PDB entry 9FFO | electron microscopy, 3.20 A resolution | chains D and E of the 6 polymer chains in the assembly

[Chain D]
Protein: Gamma-aminobutyric acid receptor subunit alpha-1
From: Homo sapiens
Reference sequence: P14867 (GBRA1_HUMAN); residues 5-429 here correspond to UniProt positions 32-456 (UniProt number = residue number + 27)
Amino-acid sequence (411 residues; numbered -52 to 429; 71 numbers in that range are skipped by the numbering (no residue carries them; nothing is unmodelled there); the number before each row is that of its first residue; numbers below 1 keep their minus sign (Met-52 is residue -52)):
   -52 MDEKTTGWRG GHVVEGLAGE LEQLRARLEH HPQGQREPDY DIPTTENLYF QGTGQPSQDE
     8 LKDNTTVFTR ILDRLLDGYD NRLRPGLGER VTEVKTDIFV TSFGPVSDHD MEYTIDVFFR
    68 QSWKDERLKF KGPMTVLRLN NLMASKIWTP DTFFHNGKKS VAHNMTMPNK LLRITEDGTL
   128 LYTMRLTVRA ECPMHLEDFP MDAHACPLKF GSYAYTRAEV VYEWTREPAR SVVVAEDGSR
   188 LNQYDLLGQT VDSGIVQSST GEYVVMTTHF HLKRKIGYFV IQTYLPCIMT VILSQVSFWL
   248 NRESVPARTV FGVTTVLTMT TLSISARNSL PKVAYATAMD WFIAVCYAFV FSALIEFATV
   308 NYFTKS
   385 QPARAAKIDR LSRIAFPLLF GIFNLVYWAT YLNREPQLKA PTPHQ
Not modelled in the structure: -52 to 11, 419-429
Differences from the reference sequence: initiating methionine (-52); expression tag (-51 to 4); linker (313, 385-390)
UniProt features mapped onto this chain:
  - binding site (4-aminobutanoate): Arg67, Thr130
  - binding site (3alpha-hydroxy-5alpha-pregnan-11,20-dione): Trp246
  - glycosylation (N-linked (GlcNAc...) asparagine): Asn11, Asn111
Cystine bridges: Cys139-Cys153
Covalently attached groups: N-acetylglucosamine (NAG) linked to Asn111
Small-molecule neighbours: gamma-amino-butanoic acid (ABU): Phe65, Arg67, Leu118, Thr130

[Chain E]
Protein: Gamma-aminobutyric acid receptor subunit beta-3
From: Homo sapiens
Reference sequence: P28472 (GBRB3_HUMAN); residues 1-448 here correspond to UniProt positions 26-473 (UniProt number = residue number + 25)
Amino-acid sequence (395 residues; each row starts with the number of its first residue; note: 107 numbers in that range are skipped by the numbering (no residue carries them; nothing is unmodelled there); numbers below 1 keep their minus sign (Met-53 is residue -53)):
   -53 MDEKTTGWRG GHVVEGLAGE LEQLRARLEH HPQGQREPDY DIPTTENLYF QGTGQSVNDP
     7 GNMSFVKETV DKLLKGYDIR LRPDFGGPPV CVGMNIDIAS IDMVSEVNMD YTLTMYFQQY
    67 WRDKRLAYSG IPLNLTLDNR VADQLWVPDT YFLNDKKSFV HGVTVKNRMI RLHPDGTVLY
   127 GLRITTTAAC MMDLRRYPLD EQNCTLEIES YGYTTDDIEF YWRGGDKAVT GVERIELPQF
   187 SIVEHRLVSR NVVFATGAYP RLSLSFRLKR NIGYFILQTY MPSILITILS WVSFWINYDA
   247 SAARVALGIT TVLTMTTINT HLRETLPKIP YVKAIDMYLM GCFVFVFLAL LEYAFVNYIF
   307 FSQPARAA
   422 AIDRWSRIVF PFTFSLFNLV YWLYYVN
Not modelled in the structure: -53 to 7, 448
Differences from the reference sequence: initiating methionine (-53); expression tag (-52 to 0); linker (308-314)
UniProt features mapped onto this chain:
  - binding site (benzamidine): Asp95 to Tyr97, Glu155 to Tyr157, Phe200
  - binding site (4-aminobutanoate): Tyr97, Glu155, Tyr157, Thr202
  - binding site (histamine): Tyr97, Ser156, Tyr157, Thr202
  - glycosylation (N-linked (GlcNAc...) asparagine): Asn8, Asn80, Asn149
Cystine bridges: Cys136-Cys150
Covalently attached groups: N-acetylglucosamine (NAG) linked to Asn80; glycan linked to Asn149
Small-molecule neighbours: gamma-amino-butanoic acid (ABU): Tyr97, Glu155, Ser156, Tyr157, Phe200, Thr202, Tyr205

[Chain D / chain E interface]
Pairs across the interface (90; chain D residue first):
  Thr12(D) - Leu27(E)
  Phe15(D) - Leu27(E)  hydrophobic
  Phe15(D) - Phe31(E)  hydrophobic
  Thr16(D) - Asp24(E)  hydrogen bond
  Thr16(D) - Leu27(E)
  Leu19(D) - Arg26(E)
  Asp20(D) - Arg26(E)  salt bridge
  Leu23(D) - Arg26(E)
  Phe46(D) - Phe200(E)  hydrophobic
  Phe65(D) - Tyr97(E)
  Phe65(D) - Leu99(E)  hydrophobic
  Phe65(D) - Tyr157(E)
  Phe65(D) - Phe200(E)  hydrophobic
  Arg67(D) - Thr202(E)
  Met81(D) - Phe31(E)  hydrophobic
  Met81(D) - Gly32(E)
  Leu84(D) - Phe31(E)  hydrophobic
  Arg85(D) - Tyr159(E)
  Arg85(D) - Asp163(E)  salt bridge
  Asn87(D) - Ile25(E)  hydrogen bond (side chain-backbone)
  Asn87(D) - Arg26(E)
  Leu89(D) - Ile25(E)  hydrophobic
  Leu89(D) - Arg26(E)
  Met90(D) - Arg26(E)
  Met112(D) - Thr96(E)
  Met112(D) - Tyr97(E)
  Met112(D) - Phe98(E)  hydrophobic
  Met112(D) - Ser104(E)
  Met112(D) - Phe105(E)
  Met112(D) - Val106(E)
  Met112(D) - Ile130(E)  hydrophobic
  Thr113(D) - Thr96(E)  hydrogen bond (backbone-backbone)
  Thr113(D) - Ile130(E)
  Met114(D) - Val93(E)  hydrophobic
  Met114(D) - Pro94(E)
  Asn116(D) - Tyr97(E)
  Asn116(D) - Tyr157(E)
  Lys117(D) - Tyr157(E)
  Leu118(D) - Tyr157(E)  hydrophobic
  Leu118(D) - Gly158(E)
  Arg120(D) - Gly158(E)
  Arg120(D) - Thr160(E)
  Arg120(D) - Thr202(E)  hydrogen bond (side chain-backbone)
  Arg120(D) - Tyr205(E)  hydrogen bond
  Thr130(D) - Tyr157(E)
  Met131(D) - Tyr157(E)  hydrogen bond (backbone-side chain)
  Arg132(D) - Tyr97(E)
  Arg132(D) - Phe98(E)  hydrogen bond (side chain-backbone)
  Arg132(D) - Leu99(E)  hydrogen bond (side chain-backbone)
  Arg132(D) - Asp101(E)  salt bridge
  Arg132(D) - Tyr157(E)  hydrogen bond (backbone-side chain)
  Arg187(D) - Lys102(E)
  Arg187(D) - Ala135(E)
  Arg187(D) - Met137(E)
  Asn189(D) - Met55(E)
  Asn189(D) - Met137(E)
  Asn189(D) - Lys274(E)
  Asn189(D) - Pro276(E)
  Gln190(D) - Lys274(E)
  Lys222(D) - Pro276(E)
  Gly224(D) - Pro276(E)
  Tyr225(D) - Arg269(E)  hydrogen bond (backbone-side chain)
  Tyr225(D) - Lys274(E)
  Tyr225(D) - Ile275(E)
  Tyr225(D) - Pro276(E)
  Ile228(D) - Arg269(E)  hydrogen bond (backbone-side chain)
  Ile228(D) - Tyr277(E)
  Gln229(D) - Thr266(E)
  Gln229(D) - Arg269(E)  hydrogen bond
  Gln229(D) - Glu270(E)
  Met236(D) - Phe289(E)  hydrophobic
  Met236(D) - Phe293(E)  hydrophobic
  Leu240(D) - Ile255(E)  hydrophobic
  Leu240(D) - Leu296(E)  hydrophobic
  Val243(D) - Leu297(E)  hydrophobic
  Trp246(D) - Tyr304(E)
  Leu247(D) - Asn303(E)
  Asn248(D) - Asn303(E)  hydrogen bond (backbone-side chain)
  Asn248(D) - Phe306(E)
  Asn248(D) - Phe307(E)
  Glu250(D) - Phe307(E)
  Ser251(D) - Ser247(E)
  Ser251(D) - Asn303(E)  hydrogen bond
  Ala254(D) - Val251(E)  hydrophobic
  Phe258(D) - Val251(E)  hydrophobic
  Phe258(D) - Ile255(E)  hydrophobic
  Thr261(D) - Ile255(E)
  Thr265(D) - Leu259(E)
  Ser276(D) - Lys274(E)
  Arg397(D) - Tyr304(E)
Also at the interface, not in a pair above, chain D (54 interface residues in all): Leu86, His110, Ser186, Pro233, Ile239, Pro253, Val257
Also at the interface, not in a pair above, chain E (59 interface residues in all): Trp92, Asp95, Asn100, Leu128, Ala201, Ala248, Val258, Thr262, Pro273, Val278, Ala300

[Overview]
54 residues of chain D and 59 residues of chain E are in contact, with 14 hydrogen bonds and 3 salt bridges.
Polar contacts include Asp20(D)-Arg26(E), Arg85(D)-Asp163(E) and Arg132(D)-Asp101(E). Gamma-amino-butanoic
acid is bound between chain D and chain E. N-acetylglucosamine is covalently linked to Asn111(D).
Here chain D is Gamma-aminobutyric acid receptor subunit alpha-1 and chain E is Gamma-aminobutyric acid
receptor subunit beta-3, both from Homo sapiens. Entry 9FFO (Cryo-EM structure of the alpha1beta3 GABA(A)
receptor in complex with GABA and Mb25 in the short-lived ...) was determined by electron microscopy.
